Entry 9DQY (electron microscopy, 2.80 A resolution); this record covers chains D and G of the 9 polymer chains in the assembly.

[Chain D]
Name: Structural polyprotein
Organism: Western equine encephalitis virus
Reference sequence: C7EPF4 (C7EPF4_WEEV); residues 1-401 here correspond to UniProt positions 320-720 (UniProt number = residue number + 319)
Sequence (401 residues; numbered 1 to 401; the number before each row is that of its first residue):
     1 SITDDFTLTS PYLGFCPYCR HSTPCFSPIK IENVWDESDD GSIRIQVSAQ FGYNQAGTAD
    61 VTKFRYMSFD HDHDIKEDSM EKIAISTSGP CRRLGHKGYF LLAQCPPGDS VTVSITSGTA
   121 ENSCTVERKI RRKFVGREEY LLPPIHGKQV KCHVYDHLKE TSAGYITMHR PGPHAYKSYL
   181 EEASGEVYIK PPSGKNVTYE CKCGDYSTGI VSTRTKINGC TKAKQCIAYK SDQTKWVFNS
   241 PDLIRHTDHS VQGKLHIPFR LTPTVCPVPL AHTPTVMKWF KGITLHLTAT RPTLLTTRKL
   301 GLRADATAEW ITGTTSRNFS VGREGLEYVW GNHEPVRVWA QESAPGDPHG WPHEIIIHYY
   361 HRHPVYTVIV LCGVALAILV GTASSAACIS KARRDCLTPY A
Disulfides: Cys16-Cys124, Cys19-Cys25, Cys91-Cys105, Cys152-Cys266, Cys201-Cys226, Cys203-Cys220
Covalent attachments: N-acetylglucosamine (NAG) linked to Asn196, Asn318

[Chain G]
Name: Cadherin domain-containing protein
Organism: Passer domesticus
Reference sequence: A0A8D2M0X8 (A0A8D2M0X8_ZONAL); residues 1-103 here correspond to UniProt positions 19-121 (UniProt number = residue number + 18)
Sequence (103 residues; each row starts with the number of its first residue):
     1 QLHYTVQEEQ EHGTFVGNIA EDLGLDITKL SARRFQTAPN SRSPYLELNL ETGVLYVNEK
    61 IDREQICKQS PSCLLHLEVF LENPLELFRV EIEVLDINDN PPS
Disordered / not traced: 68-72, 97-103
Disulfides: Cys67-Cys73

[How chain D and chain G interact]
Residue-residue contacts (12):
  His21(D) - His76(G)  hydrogen bond
  Thr23(D) - Glu78(G)  hydrogen bond
  Thr23(D) - Arg89(G)
  Pro24(D) - Arg89(G)
  Cys25(D) - Glu91(G)
  Phe69(D) - Glu93(G)
  His71(D) - Leu95(G)
  Thr119(D) - Cys73(G)
  Lys177(D) - Tyr4(G)
  Lys177(D) - Asp22(G)  salt bridge
  Ser178(D) - Thr5(G)
  Glu182(D) - Glu21(G)
Interface residues without a listed pair, chain D (13 interface residues in all): Arg20, Asp70, Lys224
Interface residues without a listed pair, chain G (13 interface residues in all): His3, Leu74

[In short]
The chain D/chain G interface involves 13 residues from each chain; the contacts include 2 hydrogen bonds and
1 salt bridge. Polar pairs include Lys177(D)-Asp22(G), His21(D)-His76(G) and Thr23(D)-Glu78(G).
N-acetylglucosamine is covalently linked to Asn196(D) and Asn318(D).
Chain D is Structural polyprotein (Western equine encephalitis virus) and chain G is Cadherin
domain-containing protein (Passer domesticus); the structure, Structure of western equine encephalitis virus
Imperial 181 VLP in complex with house sparrow PCDH10 EC1, was determined by electron microscopy.
